Entry 6LVM (X-ray diffraction, 2.53 A resolution); this record covers chain A.

Chain A:
Protein: Fibroblast growth factor receptor 3
Source organism: Homo sapiens
Notes: EC 2.7.10.1
UniProtKB: P22607 (FGFR3_HUMAN); residue numbers follow UniProt; this construct covers 472-759
Amino-acid sequence (313 residues; row label = number of the first residue in the row):
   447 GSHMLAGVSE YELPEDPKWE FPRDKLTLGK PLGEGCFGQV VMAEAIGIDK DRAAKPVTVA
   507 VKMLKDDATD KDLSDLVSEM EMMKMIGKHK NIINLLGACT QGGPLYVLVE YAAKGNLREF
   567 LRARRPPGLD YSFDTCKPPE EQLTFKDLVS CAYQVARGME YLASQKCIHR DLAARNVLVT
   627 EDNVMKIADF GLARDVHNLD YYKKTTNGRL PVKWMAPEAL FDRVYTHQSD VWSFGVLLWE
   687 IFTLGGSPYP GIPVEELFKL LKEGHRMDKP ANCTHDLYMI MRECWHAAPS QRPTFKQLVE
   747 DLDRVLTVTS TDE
Not modelled in the structure: 447-459, 579-586, 756-759
Construct notes: expression tag (447-471)
Modified / non-standard residues: Tyr577 (O-phosphotyrosine; PTR); Tyr647 (O-phosphotyrosine; PTR); Tyr648 (O-phosphotyrosine; PTR)
Small-molecule neighbours: EVR (2-[[5-[2-(3,5-dimethoxyphenyl)ethyl]-2-[[3-methoxy-4-[4-(4-methylpiperazin-1-yl)piperidin-1-yl]phenyl]amino]pyrimidin-4-yl]amino]-N-ethyl-benzenesulfonamide): Leu478, Gly479, Glu480, Gly481, Val486, Ala506, Lys508, Leu522, Glu525, Met529, Ile539, Val553, Val555, Glu556, Tyr557, Ala558, Ala559, Gly561, Asn562, Arg621, Asn622, Leu624, Ala634, Asp635, Phe636

In short:
Bound to chain A: compound EVR.
Chain A is Fibroblast growth factor receptor 3 (Homo sapiens); the structure, Crystal structure of FGFR3 in
complex with pyrimidine derivative, was determined by X-ray diffraction together with 6LVK and 6LVL from the
same study.
